PDB entry 8U8V | electron microscopy, 2.74 A resolution | chains E and T of the 6 polymer chains in the assembly

[Chain E]
Protein: DNA-directed RNA polymerase, mitochondrial
Source organism: Homo sapiens
Reference sequence: O00411 (RPOM_HUMAN); residue numbers follow UniProt; this construct covers 120-1230
Amino-acid sequence (1119 residues; each row starts with the number of its first residue):
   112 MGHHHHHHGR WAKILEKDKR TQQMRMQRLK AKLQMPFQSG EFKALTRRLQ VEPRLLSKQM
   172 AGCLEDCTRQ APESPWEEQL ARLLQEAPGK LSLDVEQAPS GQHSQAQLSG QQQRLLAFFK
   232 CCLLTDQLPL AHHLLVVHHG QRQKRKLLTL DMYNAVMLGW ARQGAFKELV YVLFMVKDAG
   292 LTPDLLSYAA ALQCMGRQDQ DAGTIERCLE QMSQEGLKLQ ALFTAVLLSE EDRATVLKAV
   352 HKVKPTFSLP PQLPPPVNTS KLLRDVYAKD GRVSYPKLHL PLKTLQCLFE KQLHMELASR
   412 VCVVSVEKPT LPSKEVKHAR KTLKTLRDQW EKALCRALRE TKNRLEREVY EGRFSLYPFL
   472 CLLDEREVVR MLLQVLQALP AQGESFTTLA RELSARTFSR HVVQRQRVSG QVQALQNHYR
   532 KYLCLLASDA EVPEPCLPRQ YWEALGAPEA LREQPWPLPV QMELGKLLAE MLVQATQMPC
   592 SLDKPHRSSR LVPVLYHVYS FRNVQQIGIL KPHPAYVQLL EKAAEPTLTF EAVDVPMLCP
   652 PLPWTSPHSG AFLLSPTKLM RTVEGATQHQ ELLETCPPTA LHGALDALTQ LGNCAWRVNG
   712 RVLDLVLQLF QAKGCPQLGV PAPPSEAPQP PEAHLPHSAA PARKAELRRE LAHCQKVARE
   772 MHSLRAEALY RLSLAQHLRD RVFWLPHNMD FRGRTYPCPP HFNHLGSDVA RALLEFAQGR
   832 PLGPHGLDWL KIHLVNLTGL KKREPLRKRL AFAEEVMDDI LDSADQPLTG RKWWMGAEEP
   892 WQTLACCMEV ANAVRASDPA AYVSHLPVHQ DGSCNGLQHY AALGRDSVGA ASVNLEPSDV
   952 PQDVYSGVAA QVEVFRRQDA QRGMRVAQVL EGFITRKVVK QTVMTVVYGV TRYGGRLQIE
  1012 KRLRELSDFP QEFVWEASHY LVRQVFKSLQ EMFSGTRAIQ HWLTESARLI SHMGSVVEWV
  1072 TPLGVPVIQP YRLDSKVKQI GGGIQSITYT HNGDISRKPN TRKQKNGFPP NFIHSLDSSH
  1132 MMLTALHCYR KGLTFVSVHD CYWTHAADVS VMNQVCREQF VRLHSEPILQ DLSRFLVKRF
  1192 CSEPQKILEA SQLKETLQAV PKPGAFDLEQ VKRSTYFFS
Disordered / not traced: 112-219, 1086-1106
Construct notes: expression tag (112-119); conflict Ala555 (Glu in O00411)
Metal / ion sites: Mg2+: Asp922, Gly923, Asp1151 (together with AMP-CPP)
Ligand contacts: AMP-CPP (APC; diphosphomethylphosphonic acid adenosyl ester): Arg805, Asp922, Gly923, Ser924, Cys925, Asn926, Gly927, Tyr956, Arg987, Lys991, Gln992, Met995, Tyr999, His1125, Asp1151
Curated features (UniProtKB/Swiss-Prot):
  - active site: Asp922, Lys991, Asp1151
  - natural variant: Gln149 to Ser1230 (deletion: In COXPD55), His250 (H250D: In COXPD55), Ala555 (E555A: this construct carries the variant), Pro566 (P566S: In COXPD55), Ser611 (S611F: In COXPD55), Phe641 (F641L: In COXPD55), Pro742 to Pro747 (deletion: In COXPD55), Pro810 (P810S: In COXPD55; uncertain significance), Asp870 (D870N: In COXPD55; uncertain significance), Cys925 to Ser1230 (deletion: In COXPD55), Arg1013 (R1013C: In COXPD55), Ser1193 (S1193F: In COXPD55)
From the paper describing this entry:
  - conformationally variable residues (side-chain flip): Tyr999
  - binding site for Template Strand DNA (TS31mt) (chain T): Thr996, Gln1009
  - binding site for AMP-CPP: Tyr956, Gln992, His1125
  - mutagenesis - Q992A, T996A, Q1009A: decreased catalytic activity
  - Mg2+ coordination: Asp922, Gly923, Asp1151
  - specificity-determining residues: Tyr999
  - mutagenesis - Y999F: increased catalytic activity on dNTP
  - mutagenesis - Y999F/H1125A: increased catalytic activity on dNTPs
  - binding site for RNA14mt (14-nt RNA): Arg1015

[Chain T]
Molecule: Template Strand DNA (TS31mt)
Sequence (34 nucleotides; numbered -12 to 21; the number before each row is that of its first residue; numbers below 1 keep their minus sign (DG-12 is residue -12)):
   -12 GGTCGTCTGG CGTGCGCGCC GTTACACCAT GTCC
Disordered / not traced: 18-21

[Chain E / chain T interface]
Residue-residue contacts (36):
  Gln493(E) - DG8(T)  sugar contact
  Gln493(E) - DT9(T)  base contact
  Phe612(E) - DT10(T)  phosphate contact
  Arg613(E) - DT9(T)  hydrogen bond to the base
  Asn614(E) - DT9(T)  base contact
  Arg672(E) - DG3(T)  phosphate contact
  Arg672(E) - DC4(T)  salt bridge to the phosphate
  Val674(E) - DG3(T)  phosphate contact
  Leu762(E) - DA13(T)  phosphate contact
  Gln766(E) - DC12(T)  hydrogen bond to the phosphate
  His773(E) - DC7(T)  phosphate contact
  Ser774(E) - DC6(T)  base contact
  Ser774(E) - DC7(T)  hydrogen bond to the sugar
  Ala777(E) - DC6(T)  phosphate contact
  Glu778(E) - DC6(T)  sugar contact
  Phe802(E) - DC2(T)  sugar contact
  Arg803(E) - DC2(T)  hydrogen bond to the sugar
  Arg805(E) - DG1(T)  base contact
  Tyr807(E) - DG3(T)  sugar contact
  Pro811(E) - DC4(T)  phosphate contact
  Pro811(E) - DG5(T)  phosphate contact
  His812(E) - DG5(T)  phosphate contact
  His812(E) - DC6(T)  phosphate contact
  Thr996(E) - DT0(T)  hydrogen bond to the base
  Gly1000(E) - DT0(T)  sugar contact
  Val1001(E) - DT0(T)  sugar contact
  Thr1002(E) - DG-1(T)  hydrogen bond to the phosphate
  Thr1002(E) - DT0(T)  hydrogen bond to the phosphate
  Tyr1004(E) - DG-1(T)  stacking on the base
  Gly1005(E) - DT0(T)  hydrogen bond to the phosphate
  Gln1009(E) - DT0(T)  hydrogen bond to the base
  Tyr1082(E) - DG1(T)  hydrogen bond to the phosphate
  Tyr1082(E) - DC2(T)  hydrogen bond to the phosphate
  Lys1114(E) - DG-1(T)  phosphate contact
  Gly1118(E) - DG1(T)  sugar contact
  Pro1121(E) - DG1(T)  sugar contact
Also at the interface, not in a pair above, chain E (35 interface residues in all): His745, Gln992, Arg1113, Asn1117, Asn1122, His1125
Also at the interface, not in a pair above, chain T (16 interface residues in all): DG-3, DC14

[Overview]
Chain E and chain T form an interface of 35 and 16 residues respectively; the contacts include 11 hydrogen
bonds, 1 salt bridge and 1 aromatic stacking contact. Polar contacts include Arg613(E)-DT9(T),
Thr996(E)-DT0(T) and Gln1009(E)-DT0(T). From the paper: a binding site for AMP-CPP at Tyr956(E), Gln992(E) and
His1125(E); Q992A, T996A and Q1009A of chain E reduce catalytic activity; 5 substitutions were tested in all.
Here chain E is DNA-directed RNA polymerase, mitochondrial (Homo sapiens) and chain T is Template Strand DNA
(TS31mt). Entry 8U8V (Cryo-EM structure of Substrate ATP Bound in the Insertion Site (IS) of Human
Mitochondrial Transcription Elongation ...) was determined by electron microscopy, deposited together with
8U8U, 9BDC and 9BDD.
